Entry 7NRH (electron microscopy, 19.00 A resolution (very low resolution: no residue pairs are listed; an interface is given only as per-side residue counts)); this record covers chains L and A of the 3 polymer chains in the assembly.

== Chain L ==
Molecule: Fab fragment HTN-Gn1 Light chain
From: Oryctolagus cuniculus
Notes: antibody fragment or engineered binder
Sequence (217 residues; row label = number of the first residue in the row):
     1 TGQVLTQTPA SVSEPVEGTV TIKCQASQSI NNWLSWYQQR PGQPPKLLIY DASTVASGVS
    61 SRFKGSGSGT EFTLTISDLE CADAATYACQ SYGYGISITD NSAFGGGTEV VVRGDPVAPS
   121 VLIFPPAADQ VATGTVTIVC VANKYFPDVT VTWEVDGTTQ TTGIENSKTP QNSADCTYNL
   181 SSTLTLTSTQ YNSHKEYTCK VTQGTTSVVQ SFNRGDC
Not modelled in the structure: 1, 217
Cystine bridges: Cys24-Cys89, Cys81-Cys176, Cys140-Cys199

== Chain A ==
Molecule: Envelope polyprotein
From: Hantaan orthohantavirus
UniProt: A0A077D153 (A0A077D153_9VIRU); residues 18-371 here = UniProt positions 18-371
Sequence (365 residues; row label = number of the first residue in the row):
    16 TGSLRNVYDM KIECPHTVSF GENSVIGYVE LPPMPLADTA QMVPESSCSM DNHQSINTIT
    76 KYTQVIWRGK ADPGQSSQNS FETVSTEVDL KGTCVLKHKM VEESYRSRKS ITCYDLSCNS
   136 TFCKPTLYMI VPIHACNMMK SCLIALGPYR VQVVYERTYC MTGVLIEGKC FVPDQSVVSI
   196 IKHGIFDIAS VHVVCFFVAV KGNTYKLFEQ VKKSFESTCN DTENKVQGYY ICIVGGNSAP
   256 IYVPTLDDFR SMEAFTGIFK SPHGEDHDLA GEEIASYSIV GPANAKVPHS ASSDTLSLIA
   316 YSGIPSYSSL SILTSSTDAK HVFSPGLFPK LNHTNCDKSA IPLTWTGMID LPGYYEGTKH
   376 HHHHH
Not modelled in the structure: 16-20, 265-270, 286-288, 372-380
Cystine bridges: Cys29-Cys151, Cys63-Cys157, Cys109-Cys128, Cys133-Cys138, Cys175-Cys185, Cys210-Cys247, Cys234-Cys351
Covalently attached groups: N-acetylglucosamine (NAG) linked to Asn134
Sequence notes: cloning artifact (16-17); expression tag (372-380)

== Interface between chain L and chain A ==
At this resolution (19 A) residue pairs are not listed: 11 residues of chain L and 13 of chain A lie at the interface.

== In short ==
11 residues of chain L face 13 of chain A across their interface. N-acetylglucosamine is covalently linked to
Asn134(A).
Chain L is Fab fragment HTN-Gn1 Light chain (Oryctolagus cuniculus) and chain A is Envelope polyprotein
(Hantaan orthohantavirus); the structure, Hantaan virus glycoprotein (Gn) in complex with Fab fragment
HTN-Gn1, was determined by electron microscopy, deposited together with 7NKS and 7O9S.
